4YP2 - chain B; structure by X-ray diffraction, 1.35 A resolution.

# Chain B
Molecule: Ribosome-inactivating protein momordin I
Source organism: Momordica charantia
Notes: EC 3.2.2.22
Reference sequence: P16094 (RIP1_MOMCH); residues 1-246 here correspond to UniProt positions 24-269 (UniProt number = residue number + 23)
Sequence (246 residues; row label = number of the first residue in the row):
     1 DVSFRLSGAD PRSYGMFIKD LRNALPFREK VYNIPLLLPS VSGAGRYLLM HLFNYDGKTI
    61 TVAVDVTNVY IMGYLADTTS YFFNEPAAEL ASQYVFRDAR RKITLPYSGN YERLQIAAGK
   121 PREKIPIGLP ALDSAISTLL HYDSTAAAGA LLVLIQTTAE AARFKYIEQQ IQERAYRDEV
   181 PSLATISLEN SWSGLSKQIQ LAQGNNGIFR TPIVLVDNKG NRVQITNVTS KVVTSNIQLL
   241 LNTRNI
Curated features (UniProtKB/Swiss-Prot):
  - active site: Glu-160
  - glycosylation: Asn-227 (N-linked (GlcNAc...) asparagine)
Covalent attachments: N-acetylglucosamine (NAG) linked to Asn-227
Ligand contacts: nicotinamide (NCA): Val-69, Tyr-70, Ile-71, Phe-83, Gly-109, Asn-110, Tyr-111, Ile-155, Glu-160, Arg-163
Reported in the primary citation:
  - post-translational modification sites: Asn-227
  - binding site for nicotinamide: Tyr-70, Ile-71, Gly-109, Tyr-111, Ile-155, Arg-163
  - catalytic residues: Glu-160 (proposed by the authors, not directly observed)
  - binding site for N-acetylglucosamine: Asn-227

# Overview
Chain B binds nicotinamide. Covalently linked N-acetylglucosamine: at Asn-227. UniProt lists active-site
residue Glu-160. From the paper: the catalytic residue Glu-160; a binding site for nicotinamide at Tyr-70,
Ile-71 and Gly-109 among others.
Chain B is Ribosome-inactivating protein momordin I (Momordica charantia); the structure, Cleavage of
nicotinamide adenine dinucleotides by the ribosome inactivating protein from Momordica charantia, was
determined by X-ray diffraction (same publication as 5CF9).
